Entry 4KTQ (X-ray diffraction, 2.50 A resolution); this record covers chains C and A of the 3 polymer chains in the assembly.

== Chain C ==
Molecule: 13-nt DNA strand
Sequence (13 nucleotides; row label = number of the first residue in the row):
   204 GGGCGCCGTGGTC

== Chain A ==
Name: Protein (large fragment of DNA polymerase I)
From: Thermus aquaticus
Notes: EC 2.7.7.7
Reference sequence: P19821 (DPO1_THEAQ); residue numbers follow UniProt; this construct covers 294-832
Sequence (539 residues; each row starts with the number of its first residue):
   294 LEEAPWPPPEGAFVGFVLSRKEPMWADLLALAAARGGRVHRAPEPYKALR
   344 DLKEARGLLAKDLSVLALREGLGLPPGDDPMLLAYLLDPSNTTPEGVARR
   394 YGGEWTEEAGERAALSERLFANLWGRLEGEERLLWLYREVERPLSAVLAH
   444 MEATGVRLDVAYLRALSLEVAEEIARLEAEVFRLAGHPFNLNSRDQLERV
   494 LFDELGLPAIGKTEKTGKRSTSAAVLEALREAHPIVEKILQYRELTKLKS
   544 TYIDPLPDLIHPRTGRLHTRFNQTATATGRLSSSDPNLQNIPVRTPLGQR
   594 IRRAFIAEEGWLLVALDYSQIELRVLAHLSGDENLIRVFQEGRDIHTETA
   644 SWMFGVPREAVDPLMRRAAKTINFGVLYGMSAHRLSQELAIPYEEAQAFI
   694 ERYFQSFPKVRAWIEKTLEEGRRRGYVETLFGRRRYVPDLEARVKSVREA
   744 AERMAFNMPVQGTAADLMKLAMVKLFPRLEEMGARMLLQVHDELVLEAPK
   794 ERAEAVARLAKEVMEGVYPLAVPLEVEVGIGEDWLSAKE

== Chain C / chain A interface ==
Contacting residue pairs (31):
  DG204(C) - Tyr671(A)  sugar contact
  DG204(C) - Arg677(A)  hydrogen bond to the phosphate
  DG205(C) - Arg573(A)  base contact
  DG205(C) - Tyr671(A)  sugar contact
  DG205(C) - Arg746(A)  salt bridge to the phosphate
  DG205(C) - Met747(A)  phosphate contact
  DG205(C) - Asn750(A)  sugar contact
  DG205(C) - Gln754(A)  hydrogen bond to the base
  DG206(C) - Thr571(A)  sugar contact
  DG206(C) - Arg573(A)  base contact
  DG206(C) - Arg728(A)  salt bridge to the phosphate
  DG206(C) - Met747(A)  phosphate contact
  DG206(C) - Gln754(A)  sugar contact
  DG206(C) - His784(A)  base contact
  DC207(C) - Thr569(A)  phosphate contact
  DC207(C) - Ala570(A)  hydrogen bond to the phosphate
  DC207(C) - Ser575(A)  phosphate contact
  DG208(C) - Ser575(A)  hydrogen bond to the phosphate
  DG208(C) - Ser576(A)  sugar contact
  DG208(C) - Asn580(A)  hydrogen bond to the sugar
  DC209(C) - Ser577(A)  hydrogen bond to the phosphate
  DC209(C) - Asp578(A)  hydrogen bond to the phosphate
  DC210(C) - Ser543(A)  phosphate contact
  DC210(C) - Thr544(A)  sugar contact
  DG211(C) - Asn485(A)  phosphate contact
  DG211(C) - Ser543(A)  phosphate contact
  DT212(C) - Asn483(A)  hydrogen bond to the phosphate
  DT212(C) - Asn485(A)  hydrogen bond to the phosphate
  DT212(C) - Ser486(A)  hydrogen bond to the phosphate
  DG213(C) - Ser486(A)  hydrogen bond to the phosphate
  DG213(C) - Gln489(A)  phosphate contact
Also at the interface, not in a pair above, chain A (28 interface residues in all): Lys540, Pro548, Ala568, Glu615, Met673

== In short ==
10 residues of chain C face 28 of chain A across their interface; the contacts include 11 hydrogen bonds and 2
salt bridges. Polar pairs include DG205(C)-Gln754(A), DG208(C)-Asn580(A) and DG204(C)-Arg677(A).
Chain C is a 13-nt DNA strand and chain A is Protein (large fragment of DNA polymerase I) (Thermus aquaticus);
the structure, Binary complex of the large fragment of DNA polymerase I from T. aquaticus bound to a ..., was
determined by X-ray diffraction together with 2KTQ and 3KTQ from the same study.
